4Y74 - chains T and U of the 34 polymer chains in the assembly; structure by X-ray diffraction, 2.70 A resolution.

Chain T:
Name: Probable proteasome subunit alpha type-7
Organism: Saccharomyces cerevisiae (strain ATCC 204508 / S288c)
Notes: EC 3.4.25.1
Reference sequence: P21242 (PSA7_YEAST); residues -3 to 284 here correspond to UniProt positions 1-288 (UniProt number = residue number + 4)
Chain sequence (288 residues; numbered -3 to 284; the number before each row is that of its first residue; numbers below 1 keep their minus sign (Met-3 is residue -3)):
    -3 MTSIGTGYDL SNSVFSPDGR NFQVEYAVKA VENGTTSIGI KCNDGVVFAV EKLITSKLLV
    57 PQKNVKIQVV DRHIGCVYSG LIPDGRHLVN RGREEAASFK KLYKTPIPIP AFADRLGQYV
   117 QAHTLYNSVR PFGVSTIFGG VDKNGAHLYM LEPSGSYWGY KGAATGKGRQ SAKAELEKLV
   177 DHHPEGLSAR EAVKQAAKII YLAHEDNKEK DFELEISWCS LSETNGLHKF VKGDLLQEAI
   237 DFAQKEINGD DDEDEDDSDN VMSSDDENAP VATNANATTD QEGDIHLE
Unresolved in the structure: -3 to 1, 245-284
Swiss-Prot annotation at these positions:
  - modified residue: Thr-2 (N-acetylthreonine)

Chain U:
Name: Proteasome subunit alpha type-1
Organism: Saccharomyces cerevisiae (strain ATCC 204508 / S288c)
Notes: EC 3.4.25.1
Reference sequence: P21243 (PSA1_YEAST); residues -8 to 243 here correspond to UniProt positions 1-252 (UniProt number = residue number + 9)
Chain sequence (252 residues; numbered -8 to 243; the number before each row is that of its first residue; numbers below 1 keep their minus sign (Met-8 is residue -8)):
    -8 MSGAAAASAA GYDRHITIFS PEGRLYQVEY AFKATNQTNI NSLAVRGKDC TVVISQKKVP
    52 DKLLDPTTVS YIFCISRTIG MVVNGPIPDA RNAALRAKAE AAEFRYKYGY DMPCDVLAKR
   112 MANLSQIYTQ RAYMRPLGVI LTFVSVDEEL GPSIYKTDPA GYYVGYKATA TGPKQQEITT
   172 NLENHFKKSK IDHINEESWE KVVEFAITHM IDALGTEFSK NDLEVGVATK DKFFTLSAEN
   232 IEERLVAIAE QD
Unresolved in the structure: -8 to 1, 243

Chain T / chain U interface:
Pairs across the interface (62):
  Thr2(T) - His6(U)
  Gly3(T) - His6(U)
  Tyr4(T) - Arg5(U)
  Tyr4(T) - His6(U)
  Tyr4(T) - Tyr21(U)  hydrogen bond
  Ser9(T) - Arg126(U)
  Val10(T) - His6(U)
  Val10(T) - Gln18(U)
  Phe11(T) - Gln18(U)  hydrogen bond (backbone-side chain)
  Phe11(T) - Tyr21(U)
  Phe11(T) - Ala22(U)  hydrophobic
  Phe11(T) - Ala25(U)  hydrophobic
  Phe11(T) - Arg126(U)
  Phe11(T) - Pro127(U)
  Phe11(T) - Gly129(U)
  Ser12(T) - Tyr21(U)
  Pro13(T) - Tyr21(U)  hydrophobic
  Pro13(T) - Lys24(U)  hydrogen bond (backbone-side chain)
  Asp14(T) - Lys24(U)
  Gly15(T) - Tyr21(U)
  Gly15(T) - Ala25(U)
  Lys37(T) - Asp56(U)  salt bridge
  Asp110(T) - Arg82(U)
  Gln114(T) - Arg82(U)  hydrogen bond (side chain-backbone)
  Gln114(T) - Asn83(U)
  Gln114(T) - Leu86(U)
  Gln117(T) - Pro79(U)
  Gln117(T) - Asp80(U)
  Gln117(T) - Asn83(U)  hydrogen bond
  Gln117(T) - Arg126(U)
  Thr120(T) - Arg126(U)  hydrogen bond (backbone-side chain)
  Leu121(T) - Tyr124(U)
  Leu121(T) - Arg126(U)
  Leu121(T) - Leu128(U)  hydrophobic
  Tyr122(T) - Tyr124(U)
  Tyr122(T) - Met125(U)  hydrophobic
  Ser150(T) - Pro79(U)
  Gly151(T) - Pro79(U)
  Ser152(T) - Ile78(U)
  Ser152(T) - Pro79(U)
  Tyr153(T) - Arg82(U)  hydrogen bond (backbone-side chain)
  Trp154(T) - Leu55(U)  hydrophobic
  Trp154(T) - Thr59(U)
  Trp154(T) - Val60(U)  hydrophobic
  Trp154(T) - Ser61(U)
  Trp154(T) - Tyr62(U)
  Trp154(T) - Ile78(U)  hydrophobic
  Trp154(T) - Arg82(U)
  Gly155(T) - Leu55(U)
  Gly155(T) - Asp56(U)  hydrogen bond (backbone-backbone)
  Gly155(T) - Thr59(U)  hydrogen bond (backbone-side chain)
  Tyr156(T) - Leu54(U)
  Tyr156(T) - Leu55(U)
  Tyr156(T) - Asp56(U)
  Lys157(T) - Leu54(U)  hydrogen bond (backbone-backbone)
  Lys157(T) - Leu55(U)
  Gly158(T) - Leu54(U)
  Lys169(T) - Leu54(U)
  Leu172(T) - Leu54(U)  hydrophobic
  Glu173(T) - Lys53(U)  salt bridge
  Glu173(T) - Leu54(U)
  Asp177(T) - Lys53(U)  salt bridge
Other interface residues (no listed pair), chain T (31 interface residues in all): Val176
Other interface residues (no listed pair), chain U (29 interface residues in all): Asp52, Pro57

Summary:
31 residues of chain T and 29 residues of chain U are in contact, with 10 hydrogen bonds and 3 salt bridges.
Among the polar pairs are Lys37(T)-Asp56(U), Glu173(T)-Lys53(U) and Asp177(T)-Lys53(U).
Here chain T is Probable proteasome subunit alpha type-7 and chain U is Proteasome subunit alpha type-1, both
from Saccharomyces cerevisiae (strain ATCC 204508 / S288c). Entry 4Y74 (Yeast 20S proteasome in complex with
Ac-LAL-ep) was determined by X-ray diffraction, deposited together with 4Y69, 4Y6A, 4Y6V, 4Y6Z, 4Y70, 4Y75 and
34 further entries.
